Entry 8Z90 (electron microscopy, 2.87 A resolution); this record covers chains B and D of the 5 polymer chains in the assembly.

# Chain B
Molecule: RNA-directed RNA polymerase catalytic subunit
Organism: Thogoto virus (isolate SiAr 126)
Notes: EC 2.7.7.48
Reference sequence: O41353 (RDRP_THOGV); residues 1-710 here = UniProt positions 1-710
Sequence (710 residues; numbered 1 to 710; the number before each row is that of its first residue):
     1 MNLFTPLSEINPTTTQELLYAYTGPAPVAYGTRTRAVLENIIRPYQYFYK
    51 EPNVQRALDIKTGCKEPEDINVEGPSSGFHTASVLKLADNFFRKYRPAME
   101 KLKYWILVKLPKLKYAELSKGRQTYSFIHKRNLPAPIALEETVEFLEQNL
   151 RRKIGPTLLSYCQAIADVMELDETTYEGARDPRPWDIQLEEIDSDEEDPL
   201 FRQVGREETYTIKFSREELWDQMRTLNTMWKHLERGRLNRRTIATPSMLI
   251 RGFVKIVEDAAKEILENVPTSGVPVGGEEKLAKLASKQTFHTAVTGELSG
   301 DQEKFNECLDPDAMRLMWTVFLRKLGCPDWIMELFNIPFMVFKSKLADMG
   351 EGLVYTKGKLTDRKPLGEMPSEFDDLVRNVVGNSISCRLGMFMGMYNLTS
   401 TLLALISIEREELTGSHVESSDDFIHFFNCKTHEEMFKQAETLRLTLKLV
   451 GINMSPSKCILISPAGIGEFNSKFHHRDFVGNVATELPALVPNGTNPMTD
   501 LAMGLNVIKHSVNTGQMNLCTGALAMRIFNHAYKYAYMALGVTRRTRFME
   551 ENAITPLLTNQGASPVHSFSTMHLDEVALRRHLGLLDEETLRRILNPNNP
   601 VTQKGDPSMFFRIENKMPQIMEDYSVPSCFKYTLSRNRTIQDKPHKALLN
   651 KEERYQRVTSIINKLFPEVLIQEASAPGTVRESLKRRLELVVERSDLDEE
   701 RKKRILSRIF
Sequence notes: conflict Leu7 (Arg in O41353), Trp230 (Cys in O41353)

# Chain D
Molecule: 18-nt RNA strand
Sequence (18 nucleotides; numbered 1 to 18; the number before each row is that of its first residue):
     1 AGAGAAAUCAAGGCAGUU

# How chain B and chain D interact
Pairs across the interface (15):
  Tyr30(B) with A5(D), sugar contact; A6(D), phosphate contact; A7(D), sugar contact
  Gly31(B) with A7(D), phosphate contact; U8(D), phosphate contact
  Thr32(B) with A7(D), phosphate contact; U8(D), phosphate contact
  Arg35(B) with A6(D), sugar contact; A7(D), salt bridge to the phosphate
  Trp185(B) with C14(D), sugar contact; A15(D), sugar contact
  Val354(B) with U8(D), phosphate contact
  Arg363(B) with U8(D), salt bridge to the phosphate
  Asp642(B) with G13(D), base contact; C14(D), sugar contact
Also at the interface, not in a pair above, chain B (10 interface residues in all): Leu238, Arg240
Also at the interface, not in a pair above, chain D (8 interface residues in all): G4

# In short
10 residues of chain B face 8 of chain D across their interface, with 2 salt bridges. Polar pairs include
Arg35(B)-A7(D) and Arg363(B)-U8(D).
Here chain B is RNA-directed RNA polymerase catalytic subunit (Thogoto virus (isolate SiAr 126)) and chain D
is an 18-nt RNA strand. Entry 8Z90 (Cryo-EM structure of Thogoto virus polymerase in transcription initiation
conformation 2) was determined by electron microscopy, deposited together with 8Z85, 8Z8J, 8Z8N, 8Z8X, 8Z97,
8Z98 and 3 further entries.
